PDB entry 7CGN | electron microscopy, 4.30 A resolution (low resolution: residue-level contacts below are approximate; hydrogen-bond / salt-bridge calls are withheld) | chains G and L of the 12 polymer chains in the assembly

== Chain G (and L) ==
Name: Outer membrane lipid asymmetry maintenance protein MlaD
Organism: Escherichia coli (strain K12)
Notes: chain L of this document is another copy of the same molecule, construct and numbering; everything in this record applies to it too
Reference sequence: A0A6D2XU65 (A0A6D2XU65_ECOLI); residues 1-183 here = UniProt positions 1-183
Amino-acid sequence (183 residues; row label = number of the first residue in the row):
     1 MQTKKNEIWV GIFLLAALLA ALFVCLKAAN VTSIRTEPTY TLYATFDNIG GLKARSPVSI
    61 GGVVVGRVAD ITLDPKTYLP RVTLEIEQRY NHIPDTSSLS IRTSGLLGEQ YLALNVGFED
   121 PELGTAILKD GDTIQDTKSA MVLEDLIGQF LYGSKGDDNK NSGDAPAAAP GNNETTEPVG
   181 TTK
Not modelled in the structure: 1-3, 31-35, 153-183

== Chain G / chain L interface ==
Contacting residue pairs - 17 pairs, chain G then chain L:
  G61(G) with N48(L)
  G62(G) with N48(L); G50(L)
  V63(G) with D47(L); N48(L); I49(L); P80(L)
  R89(G) with P75(L); Y78(L)
  Y90(G) with L73(L); Y78(L)
  H92(G) with Y78(L)
  R102(G) with V142(L); E144(L)
  T103(G) with E144(L)
  D145(G) with L151(L)
  Q149(G) with L151(L)
Also at the interface, not in a pair above, chain G (16 interface residues in all): N91, S104, G105, L106, L107, Y111
Also at the interface, not in a pair above, chain L (16 interface residues in all): K76, L106, L107, M141, L143

== In short ==
Chain G and chain L each contribute 16 residues to their interface.
Both chains are Outer membrane lipid asymmetry maintenance protein MlaD (Escherichia coli (strain K12)). Entry
7CGN (The overall structure of the MlaFEDB complex in ATP-bound EQtall conformation (Mutation of E170Q on
MlaF)) was determined by electron microscopy (same publication as 7CGE and 7CH0).
